PDB entry 6HJY | X-ray diffraction, 2.78 A resolution | chains C and H of the 10 polymer chains in the assembly

Chain C:
Name: Cys-loop ligand-gated ion channel
From: Dickeya chrysanthemi
Reference sequence: P0C7B7 (ELIC_DICCH); the construct has insertions or renumbered stretches relative to UniProt, so the offset changes along the chain: 8-163 = UniProt 8-163; 165-285 = UniProt 164-284
Chain sequence (280 residues; row label = number of the first residue in the row):
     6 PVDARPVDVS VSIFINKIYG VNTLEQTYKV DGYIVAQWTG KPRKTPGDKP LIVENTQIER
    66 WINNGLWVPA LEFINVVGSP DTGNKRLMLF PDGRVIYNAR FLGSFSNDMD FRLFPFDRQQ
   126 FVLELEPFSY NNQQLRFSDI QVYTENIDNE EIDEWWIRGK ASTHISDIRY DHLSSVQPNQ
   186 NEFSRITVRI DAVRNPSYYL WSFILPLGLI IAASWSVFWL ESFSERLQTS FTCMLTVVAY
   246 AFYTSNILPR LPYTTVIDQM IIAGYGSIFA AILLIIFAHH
Not modelled in the structure: 6
Differences from the reference sequence: expression tag (6-7); insertion (164); conflict Cys238 (Leu237 in P0C7B7)

Chain H:
Name: nanobody 72
From: Lama glama
Notes: antibody fragment or engineered binder
Chain sequence (123 residues; row label = number of the first residue in the row):
     2 VQLQESGGGL VQAGGSLRLS CAASGRIFST NVMGWFRQAP GKEREFVATV GRIGGSTVYA
    62 DFVKGRFTLS RDNAKNMVYL QMNSLKPEDT AVYYCGARIG GSDRLAPENY GYWGQGTQVT
   122 VSS
Cystine bridges: Cys22-Cys96

Interface between chain C and chain H:
Pairs across the interface - 37 pairs, chain C then chain H:
  Asn112(C) - Ser103(H)  hydrogen bond
  Asp113(C) - Arg53(H)  salt bridge
  Asp113(C) - Ser103(H)
  Gln125(C) - Gly102(H)
  Gln125(C) - Ser103(H)  hydrogen bond (side chain-backbone)
  Gln125(C) - Asp104(H)
  Gln125(C) - Asn110(H)  hydrogen bond
  Val127(C) - Ser103(H)
  His169(C) - Asp104(H)  salt bridge
  His169(C) - Leu106(H)
  Ile170(C) - Asp62(H)
  Ser171(C) - Val59(H)
  Ser171(C) - Tyr60(H)
  Ser171(C) - Leu106(H)
  Asp172(C) - Thr58(H)
  Asp172(C) - Val59(H)
  Asp172(C) - Tyr60(H)  hydrogen bond (backbone-backbone)
  Asp172(C) - Asp62(H)
  Ile173(C) - Ser57(H)
  Ile173(C) - Thr58(H)
  Ile173(C) - Val59(H)  hydrophobic
  Arg174(C) - Gly56(H)
  Arg174(C) - Ser57(H)
  Arg174(C) - Thr58(H)  hydrogen bond (backbone-backbone)
  Arg174(C) - Tyr60(H)
  Arg174(C) - Val64(H)
  Arg174(C) - Gly66(H)
  Arg174(C) - Phe68(H)  hydrogen bond (side chain-backbone)
  Arg174(C) - Thr69(H)  hydrogen bond
  Tyr175(C) - Gly56(H)
  Tyr175(C) - Ser57(H)
  Asp176(C) - Gly56(H)  hydrogen bond (backbone-backbone)
  Glu187(C) - Gly66(H)
  Thr192(C) - Leu106(H)
  Arg194(C) - Asp104(H)  salt bridge
  Arg194(C) - Ala107(H)
  Arg194(C) - Glu109(H)  salt bridge
Interface residues without a listed pair, chain H (20 interface residues in all): Ala61, Arg67

In short:
15 residues of chain C and 20 residues of chain H are in contact, with 8 hydrogen bonds and 4 salt bridges.
Polar pairs include Asp113(C)-Arg53(H), His169(C)-Asp104(H) and Arg194(C)-Asp104(H).
Chain C is Cys-loop ligand-gated ion channel (Dickeya chrysanthemi) and chain H is nanobody 72 (Lama glama);
the structure, X-ray structure of a pentameric ligand gated ion channel from Erwinia chrysanthemi (ELIC)
Delta8 truncation mutant ..., was determined by X-ray diffraction, deposited together with 6HJX and 6HK0.
